8APY - chains A and C; structure by X-ray diffraction, 2.34 A resolution.

== Chain A ==
Name: ER lumen protein-retaining receptor 2
From: Gallus gallus
Reference sequence: Q5ZKX9 (ERD22_CHICK); residue numbers follow UniProt; this construct covers 1-212
Sequence (212 residues; each row starts with the number of its first residue):
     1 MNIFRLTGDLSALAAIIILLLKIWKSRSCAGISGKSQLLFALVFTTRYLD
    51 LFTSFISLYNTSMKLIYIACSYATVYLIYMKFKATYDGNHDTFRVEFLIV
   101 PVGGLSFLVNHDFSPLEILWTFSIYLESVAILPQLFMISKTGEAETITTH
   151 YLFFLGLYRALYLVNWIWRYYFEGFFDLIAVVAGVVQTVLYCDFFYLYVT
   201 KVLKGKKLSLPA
Unresolved in the structure: 205-212
Differences from the reference sequence: engineered mutation Ala12 (His in Q5ZKX9)
Curated features (UniProtKB/Swiss-Prot):
  - region: Arg47, Tyr48 (Interaction with the K-D-E-L motif on target proteins), Arg159 to Arg169 (Interaction with the K-D-E-L motif on target proteins), Lys204 to Lys207 (Important for recycling of cargo proteins with the sequence motif K-D-E-L from the Golgi to the endoplasmic reticulum)
  - site: Arg5 (Interaction with the K-D-E-L motif on target proteins), Ser54 (Interaction with the K-D-E-L motif on target proteins), Glu117 (Interaction with the K-D-E-L motif on target proteins), Asp193 (Important for recycling of cargo proteins with the sequence motif K-D-E-L from the Golgi to the endoplasmic reticulum)
  - mutagenesis: Arg47 (R47K: Loss of binding to the sequence motif K-D-E-L), Glu127 (E127A/Q: Loss of binding to the sequence motif K-D-E-L), Tyr158 (Y158F: Loss of binding to the sequence motif K-D-E-L)
From the paper describing this entry:
  - mutagenesis - D9A: decreased localization to K/R/HDEL retrieval sequences
  - mutagenesis - D9N: decreased localization to HDEL-containing cargo

== Chain C ==
Name: Synthetic nanobody
From: synthetic construct
Notes: antibody fragment or engineered binder
Sequence (121 residues; row label = number of the first residue in the row):
     2 QVQLVESGGGLVQAGGSLRLSCAASGFPVKRWSMTWYRQAPGKEREWVAA
    52 IRSAGHWTHYADSVKGRFTISRDNAKNTVYLQMNSLKPEDTAVYYCNVKD
   102 EGDFSYWYDYWGQGTQVTVSA
Disulfides: Cys23-Cys97

== How chain A and chain C interact ==
Residue-residue contacts (48; chain A residue first):
  Asn2(A) - Tyr107(C)  hydrogen bond (side chain-backbone)
  Asn2(A) - Trp108(C)
  Arg5(A) - Glu102(C)
  Arg5(A) - Gly103(C)  hydrogen bond (side chain-backbone)
  Arg5(A) - Asp104(C)  salt bridge
  Arg5(A) - Phe105(C)
  Arg5(A) - Tyr107(C)
  Leu6(A) - Tyr107(C)  hydrophobic
  Asp9(A) - Tyr107(C)  hydrogen bond
  Arg47(A) - Asp104(C)
  Tyr48(A) - Asp104(C)
  Tyr48(A) - Phe105(C)
  Asp50(A) - Lys31(C)  salt bridge
  Ser54(A) - Lys31(C)  hydrogen bond
  Tyr59(A) - Phe105(C)
  Tyr59(A) - Tyr107(C)
  Tyr59(A) - Trp108(C)  hydrogen bond (side chain-backbone)
  Asn60(A) - Asp104(C)
  Asn60(A) - Phe105(C)
  Met63(A) - Phe105(C)  hydrophobic
  Met63(A) - Tyr107(C)
  Lys64(A) - Asp104(C)
  Lys64(A) - Phe105(C)
  Tyr67(A) - Phe105(C)  hydrophobic
  His111(A) - Arg53(C)  hydrogen bond
  His111(A) - Gly56(C)
  Asp112(A) - Ala55(C)
  Glu117(A) - Arg32(C)  salt bridge
  Trp120(A) - Arg32(C)
  Arg169(A) - Ser34(C)
  Arg169(A) - Lys100(C)
  Arg169(A) - Glu102(C)  salt bridge
  Tyr170(A) - His60(C)
  Tyr171(A) - Trp48(C)
  Phe172(A) - Tyr38(C)
  Phe172(A) - Trp48(C)
  Glu173(A) - Thr36(C)
  Glu173(A) - Tyr38(C)
  Glu173(A) - Trp48(C)
  Glu173(A) - Lys100(C)
  Gly174(A) - Trp48(C)
  Gly174(A) - Trp58(C)
  Gly174(A) - His60(C)  hydrogen bond (backbone-side chain)
  Phe175(A) - Arg53(C)
  Phe175(A) - Trp58(C)  hydrophobic
  Phe176(A) - Arg53(C)  hydrogen bond (backbone-side chain)
  Phe176(A) - Trp58(C)
  Asp177(A) - Arg53(C)
Also at the interface, not in a pair above, chain A (29 interface residues in all): Ile56, Leu116, Tyr162
Also at the interface, not in a pair above, chain C (22 interface residues in all): Val30, Ala51, His57, Ser106

== Overview ==
Chain A and chain C form an interface of 29 and 22 residues respectively; the contacts include 8 hydrogen
bonds and 4 salt bridges. Polar contacts include Arg5(A)-Asp104(C), Asp50(A)-Lys31(C) and Glu117(A)-Arg32(C).
From the paper: D9A of chain A reduces localization to K/R/HDEL retrieval sequences; D9N of chain A reduces
localization to HDEL-containing cargo.
Here chain A is ER lumen protein-retaining receptor 2 (Gallus gallus) and chain C is Synthetic nanobody
(synthetic construct). Entry 8APY (Crystal structure of the H12A variant of the KDEL receptor bound to sybody)
was determined by X-ray diffraction (same publication as 7OXE and 7OYE).
